PDB entry 6ZJA | electron microscopy, 2.00 A resolution | chains J and L of the 24 polymer chains in the assembly

[Chain J (and L)]
Molecule: Urease subunit beta
Organism: Helicobacter pylori
Notes: EC 3.5.1.5; chain L of this document is another copy of the same molecule, construct and numbering; everything in this record applies to it too
Reference sequence: A0A086RWB6 (A0A086RWB6_HELPX); residues 1-569 here = UniProt positions 1-569
Sequence (569 residues; numbered 1 to 569; the number before each row is that of its first residue):
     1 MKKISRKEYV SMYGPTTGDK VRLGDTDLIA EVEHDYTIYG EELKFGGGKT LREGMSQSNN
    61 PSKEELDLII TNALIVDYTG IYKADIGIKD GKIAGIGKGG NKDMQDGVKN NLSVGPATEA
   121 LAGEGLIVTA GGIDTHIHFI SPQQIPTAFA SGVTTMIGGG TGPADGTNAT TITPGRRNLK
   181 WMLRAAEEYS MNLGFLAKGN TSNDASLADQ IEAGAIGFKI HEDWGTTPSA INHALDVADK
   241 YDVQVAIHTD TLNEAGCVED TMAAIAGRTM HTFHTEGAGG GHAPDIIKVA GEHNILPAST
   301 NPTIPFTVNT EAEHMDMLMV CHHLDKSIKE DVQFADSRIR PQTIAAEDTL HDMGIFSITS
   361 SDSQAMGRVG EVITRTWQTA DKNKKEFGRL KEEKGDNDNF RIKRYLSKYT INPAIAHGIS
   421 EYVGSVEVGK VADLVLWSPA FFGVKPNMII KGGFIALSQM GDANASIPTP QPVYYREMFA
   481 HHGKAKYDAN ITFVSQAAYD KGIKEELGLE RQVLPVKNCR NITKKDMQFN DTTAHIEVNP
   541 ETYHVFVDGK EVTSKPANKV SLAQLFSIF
Modified positions: Lys219 (lysine nz-carboxylic acid; KCX)
Metal / ion sites: Ni2+ site 1: His136, His138, Lys219, Asp362; Ni2+ site 2: Lys219, His248, His274 (together with bound)
Ligand contacts: bound (DJM; 2-{[1-(3,5-dimethylphenyl)-1H-imidazol-2-yl]sulfanyl}-N-hydroxyacetamide): Ala169, Lys219, His221, Asp223, His248, His274, Ala278, Gly279, Met317, Leu318, Cys321, His322, Arg338, Asp362, Ala365, Met366
What the authors report for this chain:
  - binding site for bound: His221, Cys321, His322, Ile467
  - post-translational modification sites: Lys219

[Interface between chain J and chain L]
Residue-residue contacts - 106 pairs, chain J then chain L:
  Phe139(J) - Phe479(L)
  Ile140(J) - Met460(L)  hydrophobic
  Ile140(J) - Met478(L)
  Ser141(J) - Phe479(L)
  Pro142(J) - Glu477(L)
  Pro142(J) - Met478(L)
  Pro142(J) - Phe479(L)
  Pro142(J) - His482(L)
  Gln143(J) - Ala463(L)
  Gln143(J) - Arg476(L)
  Gln143(J) - Glu477(L)  hydrogen bond (side chain-backbone)
  Gln143(J) - Met478(L)
  Thr147(J) - Ala463(L)
  Thr161(J) - Glu119(L)
  Thr161(J) - Phe454(L)
  Gly162(J) - Phe479(L)
  Pro163(J) - Ile455(L)
  Pro163(J) - Ser458(L)
  Pro163(J) - Met478(L)
  Ala164(J) - Glu119(L)
  Ala164(J) - Ala120(L)
  Ala164(J) - Leu121(L)  hydrophobic
  Ala164(J) - Ile455(L)
  Asp165(J) - Phe45(L)
  Asp165(J) - Ala120(L)  hydrogen bond (backbone-backbone)
  Asp165(J) - Leu121(L)
  Asp165(J) - Ala122(L)  hydrogen bond (side chain-backbone)
  Gly166(J) - Phe45(L)
  Gly166(J) - Glu119(L)  hydrogen bond (backbone-side chain)
  Gly166(J) - Ala120(L)  hydrogen bond (backbone-backbone)
  Thr167(J) - Glu119(L)  hydrogen bond (backbone-side chain)
  Ala169(J) - Phe45(L)  hydrophobic
  Pro174(J) - Pro116(L)
  Pro174(J) - Ala117(L)
  Pro174(J) - Thr118(L)
  Pro174(J) - Glu119(L)
  Gly175(J) - Ala117(L)
  Arg177(J) - Asp67(L)
  Arg177(J) - Asp90(L)
  Asn178(J) - Asp67(L)  hydrogen bond (side chain-backbone)
  Asn178(J) - Ala117(L)  hydrogen bond (side chain-backbone)
  Asn178(J) - Phe454(L)
  Trp181(J) - Gly452(L)
  Trp181(J) - Phe454(L)
  Trp181(J) - Ala485(L)
  Trp181(J) - Ala489(L)  hydrophobic
  Met182(J) - Phe479(L)  hydrophobic
  Arg184(J) - Lys484(L)  hydrogen bond (backbone-backbone)
  Arg184(J) - Ala485(L)
  Arg184(J) - Asp488(L)  salt bridge
  Ala185(J) - Phe479(L)
  Ala185(J) - His482(L)
  Ala185(J) - Gly483(L)
  Ala185(J) - Ala485(L)  hydrophobic
  Glu187(J) - Lys484(L)  salt bridge
  Glu188(J) - His482(L)
  Glu188(J) - Gly483(L)  hydrogen bond (side chain-backbone)
  Tyr189(J) - Phe479(L)
  Tyr189(J) - His482(L)  hydrogen bond
  Lys198(J) - Gln57(L)  hydrogen bond
  Lys198(J) - Gly115(L)
  Lys198(J) - Pro116(L)  hydrogen bond (side chain-backbone)
  Lys198(J) - Thr118(L)  hydrogen bond (side chain-backbone)
  Asn200(J) - Glu53(L)
  Asn200(J) - Gln57(L)  hydrogen bond (backbone-side chain)
  Thr201(J) - Asn59(L)  hydrogen bond
  Ser202(J) - Glu53(L)
  Ser202(J) - Asn59(L)  hydrogen bond (backbone-side chain)
  Asn203(J) - Asn59(L)  hydrogen bond (side chain-backbone)
  Ser206(J) - Pro116(L)
  Glu222(J) - Arg52(L)
  Asp223(J) - Phe45(L)
  Asp223(J) - Gly46(L)
  Asp223(J) - Gly47(L)  hydrogen bond (side chain-backbone)
  Asp223(J) - Leu51(L)
  Asp223(J) - Arg52(L)
  Trp224(J) - Phe45(L)
  Trp224(J) - Leu51(L)
  Trp224(J) - Arg52(L)
  Trp224(J) - Glu53(L)  hydrogen bond (backbone-backbone)
  Trp224(J) - Gln57(L)
  Trp224(J) - Thr118(L)
  Gly225(J) - Arg52(L)
  Gly225(J) - Glu53(L)
  Thr227(J) - Glu53(L)  hydrogen bond
  Leu252(J) - Gly48(L)
  Glu254(J) - Arg52(L)  salt bridge
  Met317(J) - Ser466(L)
  Gln364(J) - Met460(L)
  Gln364(J) - Asp462(L)
  Gln364(J) - Ala463(L)
  Gln364(J) - Ala465(L)
  Gln364(J) - Ser466(L)
  Gln364(J) - Ile467(L)
  Gln364(J) - Pro468(L)
  Ala365(J) - Ser466(L)  hydrogen bond (backbone-backbone)
  Met366(J) - Ser466(L)  hydrogen bond (backbone-backbone)
  Gly367(J) - Ala465(L)
  Gly367(J) - Ser466(L)
  Arg368(J) - Asn464(L)
  Val369(J) - Ala463(L)
  Gly370(J) - Asn464(L)  hydrogen bond (backbone-side chain)
  Glu371(J) - Asn464(L)  hydrogen bond
  Tyr487(J) - Lys484(L)
  Gly508(J) - Lys484(L)
  Glu510(J) - Lys484(L)  salt bridge
Other interface residues (no listed pair), chain J (54 interface residues in all): Gln144, Thr170, Ile172, Ala230
Other interface residues (no listed pair), chain L (45 interface residues in all): Asn60, Met448, Gly461, Tyr487

[Summary]
54 residues of chain J face 45 of chain L across their interface, with 25 hydrogen bonds and 4 salt bridges.
Polar contacts include Arg184(J)-Asp488(L), Glu187(J)-Lys484(L) and Glu254(J)-Arg52(L). Bound to chain J:
bound. From the paper: a binding site for bound at His221(J), Cys321(J) and His322(J) among others; a
modification site at Lys219(J).
Chain J and chain L are both Urease subunit beta (Helicobacter pylori); the structure, Helicobacter pylori
urease with inhibitor bound in the active site, was determined by electron microscopy, deposited together with
6QSU.
